8APB - chains L and M of the 42 polymer chains in the assembly; structure by electron microscopy, 3.80 A resolution.

== Chain L ==
Molecule: subunit-e
From: Trypanosoma brucei brucei
Reference sequence: Q387J1 (Q387J1_TRYB2); residues 1-92 here correspond to UniProt positions 15-106 (UniProt number = residue number + 14)
Sequence (92 residues; numbered 1 to 92; the number before each row is that of its first residue):
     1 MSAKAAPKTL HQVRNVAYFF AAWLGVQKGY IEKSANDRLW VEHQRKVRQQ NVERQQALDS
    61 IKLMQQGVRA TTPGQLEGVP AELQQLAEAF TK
Not modelled in the structure: 1-3, 69-92

== Chain M ==
Molecule: subunit-g
From: Trypanosoma brucei brucei
Reference sequence: C9ZJA0 (C9ZJA0_TRYB9); numbering as in UniProt (aligned over 1-144)
Sequence (144 residues; row label = number of the first residue in the row):
     1 MSSTKCAVAC KIMTPLCNAA SKVQARSAKK LAALTDAGIQ KTISEHNANG TDAAVSSTKR
    61 YLAEQRQLFH YRVVRFFDEC HYIISGEYFA QYTKVNLIWD LRFLTKLVVL FLIGTVLGRQ
   121 SIFPPIDPDS PLVEALVTKV NPNY
Not modelled in the structure: 1-15

== How chain L and chain M interact ==
Contacting residue pairs (59; chain L residue first):
  K4(L) - V74(M)
  K4(L) - D78(M)  salt bridge
  A6(L) - Y82(M)  hydrophobic
  P7(L) - R75(M)
  P7(L) - E79(M)
  P7(L) - Y82(M)
  T9(L) - R75(M)  hydrogen bond (backbone-side chain)
  T9(L) - E79(M)
  L10(L) - E79(M)
  L10(L) - I83(M)  hydrophobic
  L10(L) - Y88(M)  hydrophobic
  H11(L) - E79(M)
  Q12(L) - R72(M)  hydrogen bond
  Q12(L) - F76(M)
  Q12(L) - E79(M)
  V13(L) - F76(M)  hydrophobic
  V13(L) - E79(M)  hydrogen bond (backbone-side chain)
  V13(L) - C80(M)  hydrophobic
  R14(L) - W99(M)
  R14(L) - D100(M)  salt bridge
  R14(L) - F103(M)
  V16(L) - F76(M)  hydrophobic
  A17(L) - F103(M)  hydrophobic
  A17(L) - L107(M)
  Y18(L) - F103(M)  hydrophobic
  Y18(L) - K106(M)
  Y18(L) - L107(M)  hydrophobic
  Y18(L) - L110(M)  hydrophobic
  A21(L) - L107(M)
  A21(L) - F111(M)
  A22(L) - L110(M)
  A22(L) - G114(M)
  L24(L) - F111(M)
  G25(L) - F111(M)
  G25(L) - G114(M)
  G25(L) - T115(M)  hydrogen bond (backbone-backbone)
  V26(L) - G114(M)  hydrogen bond (backbone-backbone)
  V26(L) - T115(M)
  V26(L) - G118(M)
  K28(L) - F111(M)
  K28(L) - T115(M)
  G29(L) - T115(M)
  G29(L) - G118(M)
  G29(L) - R119(M)
  Y30(L) - G118(M)
  E32(L) - R119(M)  salt bridge
  E32(L) - P124(M)
  E32(L) - P125(M)
  K33(L) - R119(M)
  K33(L) - Q120(M)
  N36(L) - P125(M)
  N36(L) - I126(M)  hydrogen bond (side chain-backbone)
  N36(L) - D127(M)  hydrogen bond
  L39(L) - D127(M)
  L39(L) - P128(M)
  W40(L) - I126(M)  hydrogen bond (side chain-backbone)
  W40(L) - D127(M)
  W40(L) - P128(M)  hydrophobic
  H43(L) - P128(M)
Interface residues without a listed pair, chain L (27 interface residues in all): N15
Interface residues without a listed pair, chain M (29 interface residues in all): V133, L136

== Summary ==
Chain L and chain M form an interface of 27 and 29 residues respectively, with 8 hydrogen bonds and 3 salt
bridges. Polar pairs include K4(L)-D78(M), R14(L)-D100(M) and E32(L)-R119(M).
Chain L is subunit-e and chain M is subunit-g, both from Trypanosoma brucei brucei; the structure, rotational
state 1b of the Trypanosoma brucei mitochondrial ATP synthase dimer, was determined by electron microscopy
(same publication as 8AP6, 8AP7, 8AP8, 8AP9, 8APA, 8APC and 7 further entries).
